PDB entry 8YIO | electron microscopy, 2.35 A resolution | chains C and H of the 20 polymer chains in the assembly

[Chain C]
Molecule: Cytochrome b
From: Saccharomyces cerevisiae
Reference sequence: A0A0G3F5W7 (A0A0G3F5W7_YEASX); residues 1-385 here = UniProt positions 1-385
Chain sequence (385 residues; numbered 1 to 385; the number before each row is that of its first residue):
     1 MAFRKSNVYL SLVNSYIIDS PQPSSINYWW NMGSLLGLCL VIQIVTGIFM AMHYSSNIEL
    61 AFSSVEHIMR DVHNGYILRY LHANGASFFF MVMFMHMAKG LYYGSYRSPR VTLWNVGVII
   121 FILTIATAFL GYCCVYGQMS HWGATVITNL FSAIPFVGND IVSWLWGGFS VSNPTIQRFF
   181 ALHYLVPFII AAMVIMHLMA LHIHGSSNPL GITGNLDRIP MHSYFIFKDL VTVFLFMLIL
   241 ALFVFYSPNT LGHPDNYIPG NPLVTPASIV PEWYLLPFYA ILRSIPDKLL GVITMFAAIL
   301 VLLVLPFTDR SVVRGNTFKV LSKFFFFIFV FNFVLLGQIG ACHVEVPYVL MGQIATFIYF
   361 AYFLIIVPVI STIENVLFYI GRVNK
Metal / ion sites: heme Fe site 1 near His82 (its only coordinating residue here); heme Fe site 2: His96, His197
Residues lining bound ligands:
  - 3-sn-phosphatidylethanolamine (8PE; (2R)-3-{[(S)-(2-aminoethoxy)(hydroxy)phosphoryl]oxy}-2-(tetradecanoyloxy)propyl octadecanoate): Trp29, Phe94, Met95, Met97, Ala98, Lys99, Tyr102, Tyr103, Phe121, Pro209, Phe278, Leu302, Thr317, Phe326, Phe327, Phe329, Val330, Phe331, Phe333, Val334, Tyr359
  - 3-sn-phosphatidylethanolamine (9PE; (1R)-2-{[(S)-(2-aminoethoxy)(hydroxy)phosphoryl]oxy}-1-[(heptanoyloxy)methyl]ethyl octadecanoate), molecule 1: Phe3, Ser6, Asn7, Val8, Tyr9, Leu10, Leu12, Val13, Ile195
  - 3-sn-phosphatidylethanolamine (9PE), molecule 2: Thr112, Asn115, Val116, Met193, Ile195, Met196, Met199
  - azoxystrobin (AZO; methyl (2Z)-2-(2-{[6-(2-cyanophenoxy)pyrimidin-4-yl]oxy}phenyl)-3-methoxyacrylate): Ile125, Ala128, Phe129, Tyr132, Cys133, Met139, Ser140, Gly143, Ala144, Ile147, Ile269, Val270, Pro271, Glu272, Tyr274, Leu275, Phe278, Tyr279, Met295, Phe296, Ile299
  - cardiolipin (CN3; (2R,5S,11R,14R)-5,8,11-trihydroxy-2-(nonanoyloxy)-5,11-dioxido-16-oxo-14-[(propanoyloxy)methyl]-4,6,10,12,15-pentaoxa-5,11-diphosphanonadec-1-yl undecanoate): Asn27, Tyr28, Trp29, Met32, Leu35, Phe88, Met91, Val92, Met95, Val231, Thr232, Leu235, Phe236, Ile239
  - cardiolipin (CN5; (5S,11R)-5,8,11-trihydroxy-5,11-dioxido-17-oxo-4,6,10,12,16-pentaoxa-5,11-diphosphaoctadec-1-yl pentadecanoate): Leu12, Val13, Tyr16, Ile17, Ile18, Ile195, Leu198, Met199, Ile226
  - heme (HEM), molecule 1: Trp30, Met32, Gly33, Ser34, Leu36, Gly37, Phe89, Met93, His96, Met97, Lys99, Ser105, Arg110, Leu113, Trp114, Gly117, Val118, Ile120, Phe121, Val194, His197, Leu198, Leu201, Gly205, Ser206, Ser207
  - heme (HEM), molecule 2: Leu40, Gln43, Ile44, Gly47, Ile48, Met50, Ala51, Tyr54, Val65, Arg79, His82, Ala83, Ala86, Phe89, Thr127, Ala128, Gly131, Tyr132, Cys134, Val135, Phe180, His183, Tyr184, Pro187, Tyr274
  - UQ6 (5-(3,7,11,15,19,23-hexamethyl-tetracosa-2,6,10,14,18,22-hexaenyl)-2,3-dimethoxy-6-methyl-benzene-1,4-diol): Tyr16, Ile17, Ser20, Gln22, Gly33, Ser34, Gly37, Val41, Ile44, Val45, Ile48, Phe49, Met52, Val194, Leu198, Leu201, Ser206, Met221

[Chain H]
Molecule: Cytochrome b-c1 complex subunit 8
From: Saccharomyces cerevisiae
Reference sequence: A0A6A5PU80 (A0A6A5PU80_YEASX); residue numbers follow UniProt; this construct covers 2-94
Chain sequence (93 residues; row label = number of the first residue in the row):
     2 GPPSGKTYMG WWGHMGGPKQ KGITSYAVSP YAQKPLQGIF HNAVFNSFRR FKSQFLYVLI
    62 PAGIYWYWWK NGNEYNEFLY SKAGREELER VNV
Residues lining bound ligands: 3-sn-phosphatidylethanolamine (8PE; (2R)-3-{[(S)-(2-aminoethoxy)(hydroxy)phosphoryl]oxy}-2-(tetradecanoyloxy)propyl octadecanoate): Arg51, Phe52, Gln55, Val59

[Chain C / chain H interface]
Residue-residue contacts - 50 pairs, chain C then chain H:
  Ser15(C) with Trp12(H)
  Asp19(C) with Trp12(H); Trp13(H), hydrogen bond (backbone-side chain)
  Ser20(C) with Trp12(H)
  Pro21(C) with Trp12(H); Trp13(H), hydrophobic
  Ile203(C) with Thr8(H)
  His204(C) with Met10(H)
  Gly205(C) with Met10(H)
  Asn215(C) with Tyr9(H), hydrogen bond (side chain-backbone); Met10(H); Met16(H); Gly17(H)
  Leu216(C) with Pro19(H); Gln21(H)
  Arg218(C) with Met10(H); Trp13(H)
  Ile219(C) with Trp13(H)
  Pro220(C) with Trp13(H)
  Val320(C) with Tyr58(H)
  Lys323(C) with Gln55(H), hydrogen bond
  Phe324(C) with Ile61(H), hydrophobic; Pro62(H), hydrophobic
  Phe327(C) with Tyr58(H); Val59(H), hydrophobic; Pro62(H)
  Ile328(C) with Pro62(H), hydrophobic; Tyr66(H)
  Phe331(C) with Val59(H); Pro62(H); Ala63(H), hydrophobic; Tyr66(H)
  Asn332(C) with Tyr66(H), hydrogen bond
  Leu335(C) with Tyr66(H), hydrophobic; Trp69(H), hydrophobic
  Gln338(C) with Trp70(H)
  Cys342(C) with Trp70(H), hydrophobic
  Glu345(C) with Asn77(H); Tyr81(H), hydrogen bond
  Val346(C) with Asn77(H); Leu80(H), hydrophobic
  Pro347(C) with Gly73(H); Tyr76(H), hydrophobic; Asn77(H)
  Tyr348(C) with Trp70(H), hydrophobic; Asn74(H), hydrogen bond; Asn77(H)
  Met351(C) with Trp69(H)
  Ile354(C) with Trp69(H), hydrophobic
  Ile358(C) with Tyr66(H)
Also at the interface, not in a pair above, chain C (33 interface residues in all): Tyr102, Pro109, His202, Ile339
Also at the interface, not in a pair above, chain H (27 interface residues in all): Gly18, Val92, Asn93

[In short]
The interface between chain C and chain H involves 33 residues on one side and 27 on the other, with 6
hydrogen bonds. Polar contacts include Asp19(C)-Trp13(H), Asn215(C)-Tyr9(H) and Lys323(C)-Gln55(H). One
3-sn-phosphatidylethanolamine molecule is bound between chain C and chain H.
Chain C is Cytochrome b and chain H is Cytochrome b-c1 complex subunit 8, both from Saccharomyces cerevisiae;
the structure, Cryo-EM structure of Saccharomyces cerevisiae bc1 complex in azoxystrobin-bound state, was
determined by electron microscopy.
